6EQ7 - chain A; structure by X-ray diffraction, 1.50 A resolution.

# Chain A
Name: 7,8-dihydro-8-oxoguanine triphosphatase
From: Homo sapiens
Notes: EC 3.6.1.55, 3.6.1.56
UniProtKB: P36639 (8ODP_HUMAN); residues 1-156 here correspond to UniProt positions 42-197 (UniProt number = residue number + 41)
Sequence (182 residues; row label = number of the first residue in the row; numbers below 1 keep their minus sign (Met-25 is residue -25)):
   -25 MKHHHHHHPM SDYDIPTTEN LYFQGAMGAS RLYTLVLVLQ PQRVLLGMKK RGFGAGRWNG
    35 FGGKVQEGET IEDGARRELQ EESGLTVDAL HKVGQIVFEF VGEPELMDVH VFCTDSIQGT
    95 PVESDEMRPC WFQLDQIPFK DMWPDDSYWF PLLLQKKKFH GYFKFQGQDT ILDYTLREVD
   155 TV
Unresolved in the structure: -25 to 2
Construct notes: initiating methionine (-25); expression tag (-24 to 0)
Residues lining bound ligands: BS8 (7-(3-fluoranylpyridin-4-yl)-1H-imidazo[4,5-b]pyridin-2-amine): Tyr7, Leu9, Phe27, Asn33, Phe72, Phe74, Met81, Val83, Trp117, Asp119, Asp120, Trp123, Phe139
What the authors report for this chain:
  - binding site for BS8: Asn33, Phe72, Met81, Val83

# Overview
Ligands of chain A: compound BS8. From the paper: a binding site for BS8 at Asn33, Phe72 and Met81 among
others.
Chain A is 7,8-dihydro-8-oxoguanine triphosphatase (Homo sapiens); the structure, MTH1 in complex with
fragment 11, was determined by X-ray diffraction together with 6EQ2, 6EQ3, 6EQ4, 6EQ5 and 6EQ6 from the same
study.
